PDB entry 5AAP | X-ray diffraction, 1.30 A resolution | chain A

== Chain A ==
Molecule: FIMH
From: Escherichia coli
Notes: fragment: lectin domain
UniProtKB: A2IC68 (A2IC68_ECOLX); residues 1-158 here correspond to UniProt positions 10-167 (UniProt number = residue number + 9)
Sequence (158 residues; row label = number of the first residue in the row):
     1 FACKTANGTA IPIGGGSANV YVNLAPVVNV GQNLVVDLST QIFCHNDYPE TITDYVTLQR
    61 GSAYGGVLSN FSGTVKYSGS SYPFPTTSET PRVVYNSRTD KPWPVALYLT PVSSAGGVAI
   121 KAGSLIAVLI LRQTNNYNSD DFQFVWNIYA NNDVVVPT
Disulfide bonds: Cys3-Cys44
Residues lining bound ligands: para-biphenyl methylene C-linked mannoside (VNY): Phe1, Ile13, Asn46, Asp47, Tyr48, Ile52, Asp54, Gln133, Asn135, Tyr137, Asp140, Phe142
Reported in the primary citation:
  - binding site for para-biphenyl methylene C-linked mannoside: Phe1, Gly14, Pro26, Val27, Asn46, Tyr48, Gln133, Asn135, Tyr137, Asp140

== In short ==
Chain A binds para-biphenyl methylene C-linked mannoside. The paper reports a binding site for para-biphenyl
methylene C-linked mannoside at Phe1, Gly14 and Pro26 among others.
Chain A is FIMH (Escherichia coli); the structure, Complex of the FimH lectin with a C-linked para-biphenyl
methylene alpha-D-mannoside, was determined by X-ray diffraction (same publication as 5AAL and 5ABZ).
